6VMZ - chains A and F of the 6 polymer chains in the assembly; structure by X-ray diffraction, 2.20 A resolution.

Chain A:
Protein: Hemagglutinin
Organism: Influenza A virus (A/chicken/Vietnam/4/2003(H5N1))
Notes: fragment: N-terminal domain
UniProt: Q1KHJ8 (Q1KHJ8_9INFA); residues 11-331 here correspond to UniProt positions 17-337 (UniProt number = residue number + 6)
Sequence (334 residues; each row starts with the number of its first residue):
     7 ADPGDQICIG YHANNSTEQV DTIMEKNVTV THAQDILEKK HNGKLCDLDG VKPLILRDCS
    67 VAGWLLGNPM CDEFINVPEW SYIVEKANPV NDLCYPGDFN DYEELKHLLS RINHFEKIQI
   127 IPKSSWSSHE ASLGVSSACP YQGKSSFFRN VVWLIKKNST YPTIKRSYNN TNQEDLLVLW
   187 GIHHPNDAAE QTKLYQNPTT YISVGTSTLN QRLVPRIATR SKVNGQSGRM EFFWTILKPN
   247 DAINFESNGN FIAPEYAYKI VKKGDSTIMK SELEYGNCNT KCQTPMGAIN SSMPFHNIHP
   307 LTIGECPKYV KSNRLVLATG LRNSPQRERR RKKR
Not modelled in the structure: 7-9, 330-340
Differences from the reference sequence: expression tag (7-10, 332-340)
Disulfide bonds: C52-C284, C65-C77, C100-C145, C288-C312
Glycans and other covalent adducts: N-acetylglucosamine (NAG) linked to N33, N164, N175
Small-molecule neighbours: R3P (2,6-dichloro-N-[1-(propan-2-yl)piperidin-4-yl]benzamide): H38, A39, Q40, T325, G326
Reported in the primary citation:
  - binding site for R3P: H38, Q40, T325
  - specificity-determining residues: H38

Chain F:
Protein: Hemagglutinin
Organism: Influenza A virus (A/chicken/Vietnam/30/2003(H5N1))
Notes: fragment: C-terminal domain
UniProt: Q1KHK7 (Q1KHK7_9INFA); residues 1-175 here correspond to UniProt positions 347-521 (UniProt number = residue number + 346)
Sequence (181 residues; each row starts with the number of its first residue):
     1 GLFGAIAGFI EGGWQGMVDG WYGYHHSNEQ GSGYAADKES TQKAIDGVTN KVNSIIDKMN
    61 TQFEAVGREF NNLERRIENL NKKMEDGFLD VWTYNAELLV LMENERTLDF HDSNVKNLYD
   121 KVRLQLRDNA KELGNGCFEF YHKCDNECME SVRNGTYDYP QYSEEARLKR EEISGSRLVP
   181 R
Not modelled in the structure: 143-181
Differences from the reference sequence: expression tag (176-181)
Small-molecule neighbours: R3P (2,6-dichloro-N-[1-(propan-2-yl)piperidin-4-yl]benzamide): V18, G20, W21, I45, V48, T49, V52
Reported in the primary citation:
  - binding site for R3P: W21, I45, T49
  - mutagenesis - Q42A, N53A: unchanged binding to R3P
  - mutagenesis - I45A, T49A, V52A: decreased binding to R3P

Chain A / chain F interface:
Contacting residue pairs - 9 pairs, chain A then chain F:
  I29(A) with N50(F); K51(F); S54(F), hydrogen bond (backbone-side chain); E103(F)
  M30(A) with G47(F); N50(F), hydrogen bond (backbone-side chain); K51(F); F110(F), hydrophobic
  K32(A) with S54(F), hydrogen bond
Other interface residues (no listed pair), chain A (4 interface residues in all): E31

Overview:
Chain A and chain F form an interface of 4 and 6 residues respectively, with 3 hydrogen bonds. Polar pairs
include I29(A)-S54(F), M30(A)-N50(F) and K32(A)-S54(F). The paper reports a binding site for R3P at H38(A),
Q40(A) and W21(F) among others; I45A, T49A and V52A of chain F reduce binding to R3P; 5 substitutions were
tested in all.
Here chain A is Hemagglutinin (Influenza A virus (A/chicken/Vietnam/4/2003(H5N1))) and chain F is
Hemagglutinin (Influenza A virus (A/chicken/Vietnam/30/2003(H5N1))). Entry 6VMZ (Crystal Structure of a H5N1
influenza virus hemagglutinin with CBS1117) was determined by X-ray diffraction.
